PDB entry 6RP5 | X-ray diffraction, 1.49 A resolution | chains A and B

Chain A:
Name: Hemoglobin subunit alpha 1
Organism: Eleginops maclovinus
UniProtKB: K7N5M5 (HBA1_ELEMC); residue numbers follow UniProt; this construct covers 1-142
Amino-acid sequence (143 residues; numbered 0 to 142; the number before each row is that of its first residue; numbering starts at 0):
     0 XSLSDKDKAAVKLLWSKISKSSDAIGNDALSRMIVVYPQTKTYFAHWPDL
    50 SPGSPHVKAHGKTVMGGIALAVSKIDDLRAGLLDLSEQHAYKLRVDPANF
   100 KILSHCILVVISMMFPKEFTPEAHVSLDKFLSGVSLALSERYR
Sequence notes: acetylation (0)
Modified positions: ACE (acetyl group) at position 0
Bound ions: heme Fe near His88 (its only coordinating residue here)
Ligand contacts:
  - carbon monoxide (CMO): Leu29, Phe43, Val63, His88, Leu102
  - carbon monoxide / heme: Leu29, Met32, Thr39, Tyr42, Phe43, His45, Trp46, Thr62, Val63, Gly66, Ile67, Leu84, Gln87, His88, Leu92, Val94, Asn98, Phe99, Leu102, Ile106, Val133, Leu137
  - dithionite (DTN): Pro51, Gly52, His55
  - heme (HEM): Met32, Thr39, Tyr42, Phe43, His45, Trp46, Thr62, Val63, Gly66, Ile67, Leu84, Gln87, His88, Leu92, Val94, Asn98, Phe99, Leu102, Ile106, Val133, Leu137
Curated features (UniProtKB/Swiss-Prot):
  - binding site (O2): His59
  - binding site (heme b): His88
  - modified residue: Ser1 (N-acetylserine)
Reported in the primary citation:
  - conformationally variable residues (loop rearrangement, order/disorder transition, side-chain flip): Leu29, Phe43 to Asp48, Pro47 to Leu49, Pro54 to Val56, His59
  - contacts within the chain: Trp46-His59 (pi stacking), Asp48-His59 (salt bridge), Val56-His59

Chain B:
Name: Hemoglobin subunit beta-1
Organism: Eleginops maclovinus
UniProtKB: K7N5M6 (HBB1_ELEMC); numbering as in UniProt (aligned over 1-144)
Amino-acid sequence (144 residues; numbered 1 to 144; the number before each row is that of its first residue):
     1 VEWTDQERATISSIFGSLDYDDIGPKALSRCLIVYPWTQRHFGSFGNLYN
    51 AEAIIGNQKVAAHGIKVLHGLDRAVKNMDNIKEIYAELSILHSEKLHVDP
   101 DNFKLLADCLTIVVAAKMGSGFNPGTQATFQKFLAVVVSALGKQ
Bound ions: heme Fe near His92 (its only coordinating residue here)
Ligand contacts:
  - carbon monoxide (CMO): Leu28, Phe42, His63, Val67, His92
  - carbon monoxide / heme: Leu28, Thr38, His41, Phe42, Lys59, His63, Lys66, Val67, Gly70, Leu71, Leu88, Leu91, His92, Lys95, Leu96, Val98, Asn102, Phe103, Leu106, Val137, Leu141
  - heme (HEM): Thr38, His41, Phe42, Lys59, His63, Lys66, Val67, Gly70, Leu71, Leu88, Leu91, His92, Lys95, Leu96, Val98, Asn102, Phe103, Leu106, Val137, Leu141
Curated features (UniProtKB/Swiss-Prot):
  - binding site (heme b): His63, His92
Reported in the primary citation:
  - conformationally variable residues (side-chain flip): His63

Interface between chain A and chain B:
Pairs across the interface - 33 pairs, chain A then chain B:
  Arg31(A) with Phe122(B), hydrogen bond (side chain-backbone); Asn123(B); Pro124(B); Gln127(B), hydrogen bond
  Val34(A) with Pro124(B), hydrophobic
  Val35(A) with Pro124(B); Gln127(B); Ala128(B); Gln131(B)
  Tyr36(A) with Gln131(B), hydrogen bond
  His104(A) with Asp108(B); Gln131(B), hydrogen bond
  Val108(A) with Ala115(B), hydrophobic; Phe122(B), hydrophobic
  Ser111(A) with Ile112(B), hydrogen bond (side chain-backbone); Ala116(B)
  Met112(A) with Ala115(B); Gly119(B); Ser120(B); Phe122(B)
  Pro115(A) with Ala116(B), hydrophobic
  Phe118(A) with Arg30(B), hydrogen bond (backbone-side chain); Ile112(B), hydrophobic
  Thr119(A) with Arg30(B)
  Pro120(A) with Arg30(B); Ile33(B), hydrophobic
  Glu121(A) with Ala51(B)
  His123(A) with Arg30(B), hydrogen bond; Val34(B); Ile112(B)
  Val124(A) with Ile33(B); Val34(B)
  Asp127(A) with Tyr35(B)
Also at the interface, not in a pair above, chain A (20 interface residues in all): Ser30, Pro51, Cys105, Leu107
Also at the interface, not in a pair above, chain B (20 interface residues in all): Ile55, Thr111, Gly125

In short:
The chain A/chain B interface involves 20 residues from each chain, with 7 hydrogen bonds. Polar pairs include
Arg31(A)-Phe122(B), Arg31(A)-Gln127(B) and Tyr36(A)-Gln131(B). Dithionite is bound between chain A and chain
B. From the paper: conformational variability at Leu29(A), Phe43(A) and His63(B) among others; contacts within
the chain involving Trp46(A), His59(A) and Asp48(A) among others.
Here chain A is Hemoglobin subunit alpha 1 and chain B is Hemoglobin subunit beta-1, both from Eleginops
maclovinus. Entry 6RP5 (Crystal structure of monocarboxylated hemoglobin from the sub-Antarctic fish Eleginops
maclovinus) was determined by X-ray diffraction.
